PDB entry 8EAJ | electron microscopy, 2.45 A resolution | chains A and F of the 7 polymer chains in the assembly

== Chain A (and F) ==
Protein: Minichromosome maintenance protein MCM
Organism: Saccharolobus solfataricus P2
Notes: EC 3.6.4.12; chain F of this document is another copy of the same molecule, construct and numbering; everything in this record applies to it too
Reference sequence: Q9UXG1 (MCM_SACS2); residue numbers follow UniProt; this construct covers 2-265, 269-612
Sequence (610 residues; each row starts with the number of its first residue; note: 3 numbers in that range are skipped by the numbering (no residue carries them; nothing is unmodelled there); numbering starts at 0):
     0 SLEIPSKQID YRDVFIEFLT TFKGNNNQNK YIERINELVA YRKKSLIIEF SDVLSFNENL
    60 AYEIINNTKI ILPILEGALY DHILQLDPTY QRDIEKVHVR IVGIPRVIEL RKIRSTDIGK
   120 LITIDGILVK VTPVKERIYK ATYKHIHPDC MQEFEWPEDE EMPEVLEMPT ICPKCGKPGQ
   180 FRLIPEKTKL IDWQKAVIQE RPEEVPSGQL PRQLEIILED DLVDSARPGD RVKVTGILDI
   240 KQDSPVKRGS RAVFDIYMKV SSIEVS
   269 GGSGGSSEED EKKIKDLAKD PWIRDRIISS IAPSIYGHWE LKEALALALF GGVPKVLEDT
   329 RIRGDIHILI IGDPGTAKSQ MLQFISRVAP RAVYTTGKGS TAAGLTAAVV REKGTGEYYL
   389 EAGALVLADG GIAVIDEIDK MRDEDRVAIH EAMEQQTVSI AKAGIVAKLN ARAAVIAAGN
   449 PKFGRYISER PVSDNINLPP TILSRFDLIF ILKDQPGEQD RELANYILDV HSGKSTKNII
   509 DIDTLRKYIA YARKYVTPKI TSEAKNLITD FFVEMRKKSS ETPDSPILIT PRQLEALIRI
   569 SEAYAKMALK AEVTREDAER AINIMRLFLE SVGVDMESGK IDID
Disordered / not traced: 0-6, 269-274, 605-612
Construct notes: expression tag (0-1); conflict Gly269 (Leu in Q9UXG1), Gly270 (Asp in Q9UXG1), Ser271 (Glu in Q9UXG1), Gly272 (Val in Q9UXG1), Gly273 (Ile in Q9UXG1), Ser274 (Ile in Q9UXG1)
Curated features (UniProtKB/Swiss-Prot):
  - motif: Ser472 to Asp475 (Arginine finger)
  - binding site (ATP): Gly340 to Ser347
Ion coordination: Zn2+: His144, Cys149, Cys171, Cys174; Mg2+: Ser347 (together with 08T)
Small-molecule neighbours: 08T ([[[(2R,3S,4R,5R)-5-(6-aminopurin-9-yl)-3,4-bis(oxidanyl)oxolan-2-yl]methoxy-oxidanyl-phosphoryl]oxy-oxidanyl-phosphoryl]oxy-tris(fluoranyl)beryllium): Ser302, Ile303, Tyr304, Asp341, Pro342, Gly343, Thr344, Ala345, Lys346, Ser347, Gln348, Asn448, Leu491, Ile495
Reported in the primary citation:
  - catalytic residues: Glu405 (citing earlier work)

== Interface between chain A and chain F ==
Pairs across the interface (72):
  Val133(A) with Arg211(F)
  Lys134(A) with Val252(F); Phe253(F); Asp254(F), salt bridge
  Glu135(A) with Arg113(F); Ser114(F); Val252(F); Phe253(F), hydrogen bond (backbone-backbone); Ile255(F)
  Arg136(A) with Ala251(F); Val252(F)
  Ile137(A) with Ala251(F), hydrogen bond (backbone-backbone); Phe253(F), hydrophobic
  Ile145(A) with Trp155(F), hydrophobic
  Glu163(A) with Ser249(F), hydrogen bond (backbone-side chain)
  Val164(A) with Ser249(F)
  Leu165(A) with Arg247(F); Ser249(F)
  Met167(A) with Arg247(F)
  Gln179(A) with Met167(F); Thr169(F), hydrogen bond
  Arg181(A) with Glu159(F), salt bridge; Glu166(F), salt bridge
  Pro184(A) with Asp238(F); Ile239(F), hydrophobic
  Glu185(A) with Lys68(F), salt bridge
  Leu189(A) with Ser114(F); Ile239(F), hydrophobic
  Asp191(A) with Arg113(F); Ser114(F), hydrogen bond (side chain-backbone)
  Trp192(A) with Val252(F), hydrophobic
  Val222(A) with Arg113(F)
  Asp223(A) with Arg113(F), salt bridge; Arg211(F), salt bridge
  Arg226(A) with Ser206(F); Gly207(F)
  Asp242(A) with Gly248(F)
  Val245(A) with Arg247(F)
  Leu325(A) with Val498(F); His499(F)
  Asp327(A) with Gln351(F); Arg355(F)
  Thr328(A) with Gln348(F)
  Tyr386(A) with Lys381(F)
  Leu388(A) with Leu209(F)
  Val394(A) with Gly207(F)
  Asp397(A) with Ser206(F), hydrogen bond; Gly207(F), hydrogen bond (side chain-backbone)
  Gly432(A) with Lys129(F)
  Val434(A) with Gln198(F), hydrogen bond (backbone-side chain)
  Ala435(A) with Gln198(F)
  Leu437(A) with Leu209(F), hydrophobic; Pro210(F)
  Asn438(A) with Pro201(F)
  Arg440(A) with Ser206(F)
  Thr537(A) with Asn493(F); Leu496(F)
  Asp538(A) with Arg489(F), salt bridge
  Phe540(A) with Ala492(F), hydrophobic
  Val541(A) with Arg489(F)
  Arg544(A) with Asp482(F), salt bridge; Gln483(F); Pro484(F); Asp488(F), salt bridge
  Ser548(A) with Pro484(F)
  Thr558(A) with Pro342(F)
  Pro559(A) with Gly343(F); Asp482(F); Leu491(F), hydrophobic; Ile495(F), hydrophobic
  Arg560(A) with Pro342(F)
  Leu562(A) with Ile495(F), hydrophobic
Other interface residues (no listed pair), chain A (63 interface residues in all): Pro132, Leu182, Ile190, Gln193, Ala225, Pro227, Gln241, Pro244, Glu326, Glu389, Ala390, Gly398, Val415, Ala429, Lys436, Thr469, Leu556, Ile566
Other interface residues (no listed pair), chain F (57 interface residues in all): Arg110, Ile117, Val128, Pro162, Val204, Gln208, Gln241, Arg250, Ser302, Lys366, Ser368, Thr369, Lys408

== In short ==
63 residues of chain A face 57 of chain F across their interface; the contacts include 8 hydrogen bonds and 9
salt bridges. Among the polar pairs are Lys134(A)-Asp254(F), Arg181(A)-Glu159(F) and Arg181(A)-Glu166(F).
Ligands of chain A: compound 08T. UniProt lists 8 ATP-binding residues on chain A. The paper reports the
catalytic residue Glu405(A).
Both chains are Minichromosome maintenance protein MCM (Saccharolobus solfataricus P2). Entry 8EAJ (SsoMCM
hexamer bound to Mg/ADP-BeFx and 46-mer DNA strand. Class 1) was determined by electron microscopy, deposited
together with 8EAF, 8EAG, 8EAH, 8EAK, 8EAL and 8EAM.
